Entry 9G4F (electron microscopy, 3.58 A resolution); this record covers chains A and C of the 4 polymer chains in the assembly.

[Chain A]
Protein: Peptide antibiotic transporter SbmA
From: Escherichia coli
UniProtKB: P0AFY6 (SBMA_ECOLI); residues 1-406 here = UniProt positions 1-406
Sequence (406 residues; each row starts with the number of its first residue):
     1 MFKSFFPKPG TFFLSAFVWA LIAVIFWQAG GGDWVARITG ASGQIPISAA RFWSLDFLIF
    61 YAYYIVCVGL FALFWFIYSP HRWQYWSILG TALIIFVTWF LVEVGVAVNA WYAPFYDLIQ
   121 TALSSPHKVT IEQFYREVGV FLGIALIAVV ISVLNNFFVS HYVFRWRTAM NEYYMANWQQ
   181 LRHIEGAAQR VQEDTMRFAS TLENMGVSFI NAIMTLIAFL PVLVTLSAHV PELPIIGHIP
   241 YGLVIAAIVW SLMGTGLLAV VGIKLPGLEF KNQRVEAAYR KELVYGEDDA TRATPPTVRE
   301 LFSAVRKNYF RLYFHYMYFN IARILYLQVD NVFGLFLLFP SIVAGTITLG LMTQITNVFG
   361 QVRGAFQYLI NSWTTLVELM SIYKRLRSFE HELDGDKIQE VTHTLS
Disordered / not traced: 392-406

[Chain C]
Protein: 11-1 FabH
From: Mus musculus
Sequence (233 residues; each row starts with the number of its first residue; numbers below 1 keep their minus sign (Leu-4 is residue -4)):
    -4 LKLLDSGAEL VKPGASVKLS CTASGFNIKD TYMYWVKQRP DQGLEWIGRI DPANGNSKYD
    56 PKFQGKATIT ADTSSNTAYL QVSSLTSEDT AVYYCARWLV RGRRGTMDYW GQGTSVTVSS
   116 AKTTAPSVYP LAPVCGDTTG SSVTLGCLVK GYFPEPVTLT WNSGSLSSGV HTFPAVLQSD
   176 LYTLSSSVTV TSSTWPSQSI TCNVAHPASS TKVDKKIEPR GPTIKPCPPC KCP
Disordered / not traced: 216-228
Disulfides: Cys16-Cys90, Cys142-Cys197

[Interface between chain A and chain C]
Contacting residue pairs (6; chain A residue first):
  Ser124(A) - Arg44(C)
  Ser124(A) - Lys53(C)
  Pro126(A) - Tyr27(C)
  His127(A) - Tyr27(C)  hydrogen bond
  His127(A) - Val95(C)
  His127(A) - Arg98(C)  hydrogen bond (backbone-side chain)
Interface residues without a listed pair, chain A (6 interface residues in all): Ser125, Val129, Thr130
Interface residues without a listed pair, chain C (8 interface residues in all): Asp46, Trp93, Arg96

[In short]
6 residues of chain A and 8 residues of chain C are in contact, with 2 hydrogen bonds. Polar contacts include
His127(A)-Tyr27(C) and His127(A)-Arg98(C).
Chain A is Peptide antibiotic transporter SbmA (Escherichia coli) and chain C is 11-1 FabH (Mus musculus); the
structure, CryoEM structure of the proton-dependent antibacterial peptide transporter SbmA in complex with
FabS11-1 in lipid nanodiscs ..., was determined by electron microscopy.
